PDB entry 1YPK | X-ray diffraction, 1.78 A resolution | chains L and H of the 3 polymer chains in the assembly

# Chain L
Name: Prothrombin light chain
Organism: Homo sapiens
Notes: EC 3.4.21.5
UniProt: P00734 (THRB_HUMAN); residues 1-14 here correspond to UniProt positions 336-349 (UniProt number = residue number + 335)
Sequence (27 residues; numbered 1 to 14 plus 13 insertion-coded residues; the number before each row is that of its first residue; a row labelled like 14A-14K holds insertion residues (14A, then the next letters in order)):
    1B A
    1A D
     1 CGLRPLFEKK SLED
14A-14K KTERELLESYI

# Chain H
Name: Prothrombin heavy chain
Organism: Homo sapiens
Notes: EC 3.4.21.5
UniProt: P00734 (THRB_HUMAN); the construct lacks a stretch of the UniProt sequence and is renumbered around it, so the offset changes along the chain: 16-36 = UniProt 364-384; 37-60 = UniProt 386-409; 61-77 = UniProt 419-435; 78-97 = UniProt 437-456; 7 more segments
Sequence (257 residues; numbered 16 to 245 plus 30 insertion-coded residues; 3 numbers in that range are skipped by the numbering (no residue carries them; nothing is unmodelled there); the number before each row is that of its first residue; a row labelled like 60A-60I holds insertion residues (60A, then the next letters in order)):
    16 IVEGSDAEIG MSPWQVMLFR K
   36A S
    37 PQELLCGASL ISDRWVLTAA HCLL
60A-60I YPPWDKNFT
    61 ENDLLVRIGK HSRTRYE
   77A R
    78 NIEKISMLEK IYIHPRYNWR
   97A E
    98 NLDRDIALMK LKKPVAFSDY IHPVCLPDRE TA
129A-129C ASL
   130 LQAGYKGRVT GWGNLKET
147A-147G WTANVGK
   150 GQPSVLQVVN LPIVERPVCK DSTRIRITDN MFCAG
  184A Y
   185 KP
186A-186D DEGK
   187 RGDACEGDSG GPFVMKSP
204A-204B FN
   205 NRWYQMGIVS WGE
   219 GCD
  221A R
   222 DGKYGFYTHV FRLKKWIQKV IDQF
Disordered / not traced: 147A-147G
Disulfides: Cys-42/Cys-58, Cys-168/Cys-182, Cys-191/Cys-220
UniProt features mapped onto this chain:
  - region: Ala-183 to Val-200 (High affinity receptor-binding region which is also known as the TP508 peptide)
  - active site (Charge relay system): His-57, Asp-102, Ser-195
  - glycosylation: Asn-60G (N-linked (GlcNAc...) (complex) asparagine)

# How chain L and chain H interact
Pairs across the interface (58):
  Cys-1(L) / Pro-120(H)
  Cys-1(L) / Val-121(H)
  Cys-1(L) / Cys-122(H)  disulfide
  Cys-1(L) / Arg-206(H)  hydrogen bond (backbone-side chain)
  Asp-1A(L) / His-119(H)  hydrogen bond (backbone-side chain)
  Asp-1A(L) / Arg-206(H)
  Ala-1B(L) / Arg-206(H)  hydrogen bond (backbone-side chain)
  Gly-2(L) / Trp-29(H)
  Gly-2(L) / Pro-120(H)  hydrogen bond (backbone-backbone)
  Gly-2(L) / Cys-122(H)
  Gly-2(L) / Arg-206(H)
  Gly-2(L) / Trp-207(H)  hydrogen bond (backbone-backbone)
  Leu-3(L) / His-119(H)  hydrogen bond (backbone-side chain)
  Leu-3(L) / Asn-205(H)
  Leu-3(L) / Arg-206(H)
  Arg-4(L) / Gly-25(H)
  Arg-4(L) / Met-26(H)  hydrogen bond (side chain-backbone)
  Arg-4(L) / Pro-28(H)
  Arg-4(L) / Trp-29(H)
  Arg-4(L) / Arg-137(H)
  Arg-4(L) / Trp-207(H)
  Pro-5(L) / Ser-115(H)
  Pro-5(L) / Asp-116(H)
  Pro-5(L) / His-119(H)
  Leu-6(L) / Ile-24(H)  hydrophobic
  Leu-6(L) / Asp-116(H)
  Phe-7(L) / Glu-23(H)
  Phe-7(L) / Ile-24(H)
  Phe-7(L) / Gly-25(H)
  Phe-7(L) / Met-26(H)  hydrophobic
  Glu-8(L) / Lys-202(H)  salt bridge
  Glu-8(L) / Asn-205(H)
  Glu-8(L) / Trp-207(H)  hydrogen bond
  Lys-9(L) / His-119(H)
  Asp-14(L) / Glu-23(H)
  Asp-14(L) / Met-26(H)
  Asp-14(L) / Arg-137(H)  salt bridge
  Lys-14A(L) / Glu-23(H)  hydrogen bond (backbone-side chain)
  Thr-14B(L) / Arg-137(H)  hydrogen bond
  Thr-14B(L) / Asn-159(H)  hydrogen bond
  Glu-14C(L) / Arg-137(H)
  Glu-14C(L) / Lys-202(H)  salt bridge
  Glu-14E(L) / Lys-135(H)  salt bridge
  Glu-14E(L) / Asn-159(H)  hydrogen bond
  Glu-14E(L) / Tyr-184A(H)  hydrogen bond
  Glu-14E(L) / Lys-186D(H)  salt bridge
  Leu-14F(L) / Lys-135(H)
  Leu-14F(L) / Gly-136(H)
  Leu-14F(L) / Asn-159(H)
  Leu-14F(L) / Trp-207(H)  hydrophobic
  Ser-14I(L) / Gly-133(H)
  Ser-14I(L) / Tyr-134(H)
  Ser-14I(L) / Lys-135(H)  hydrogen bond (side chain-backbone)
  Tyr-14J(L) / Tyr-134(H)  hydrophobic
  Tyr-14J(L) / Lys-135(H)  hydrogen bond (side chain-backbone)
  Tyr-14J(L) / Met-201(H)
  Tyr-14J(L) / Lys-202(H)  hydrogen bond (side chain-backbone)
  Ile-14K(L) / Tyr-134(H)  hydrogen bond (backbone-side chain)
Interface residues without a listed pair, chain L (21 interface residues in all): Leu-14G
Interface residues without a listed pair, chain H (27 interface residues in all): Tyr-117, Pro-204
Disulfides between the chains: Cys-1(L)/Cys-122(H)

# Summary
Chain L and chain H form an interface of 21 and 27 residues respectively, with 1 disulfide bond, 17 hydrogen
bonds and 5 salt bridges. Among the polar pairs are Glu-8(L)/Lys-202(H), Glu-14E(L)/Lys-135(H) and
Asp-14(L)/Arg-137(H). From UniProt: 3 active-site residues on chain H.
Chain L is Prothrombin light chain and chain H is Prothrombin heavy chain, both from Homo sapiens; the
structure, Thrombin Inhibitor Complex, was determined by X-ray diffraction (same publication as 1YPE, 1YPG and
1YPJ).
